Entry 3R7N (X-ray diffraction, 2.33 A resolution); this record covers chains A and B of the 3 polymer chains in the assembly.

[Chain A]
Protein: Caspase-2 subunit p18
Source organism: Homo sapiens
Notes: EC 3.4.22.-
UniProtKB: P42575 (CASP2_HUMAN); numbering as in UniProt (aligned over 175-333)
Amino-acid sequence (160 residues; numbered 174 to 333; the number before each row is that of its first residue):
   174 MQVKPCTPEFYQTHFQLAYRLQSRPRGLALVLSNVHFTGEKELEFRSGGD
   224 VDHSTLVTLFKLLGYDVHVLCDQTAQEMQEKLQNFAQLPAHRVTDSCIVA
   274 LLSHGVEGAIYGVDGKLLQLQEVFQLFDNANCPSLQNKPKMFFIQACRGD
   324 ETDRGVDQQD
Disordered / not traced: 211-215, 333
Differences from the reference sequence: expression tag (174)
Curated features (UniProtKB/Swiss-Prot):
  - active site: His277, Cys320
  - mutagenesis: Cys320 (C320S: Loss of function)
From the paper describing this entry:
  - binding site for Peptide Inhibitor (ACE)DVAD-CHO: Cys320
  - catalytic residues: Cys320

[Chain B]
Protein: Caspase-2 subunit p12
Source organism: Homo sapiens
Notes: EC 3.4.22.-
UniProtKB: P42575 (CASP2_HUMAN); numbering as in UniProt (aligned over 349-452)
Amino-acid sequence (112 residues; each row starts with the number of its first residue):
   349 GKEKLPKMRLPTRSDMICGYACLKGTAAMRNTKRGSWYIEALAQVFSERA
   399 CDMHVADMLVKVNALIKDREGYAPGTEFHRCKEMSEYCSTLCRHLYLFPG
   449 HPPTLEHHHHHH
Disordered / not traced: 349-354, 453-460
Differences from the reference sequence: expression tag (453-460)
Curated features (UniProtKB/Swiss-Prot):
  - natural variant: Gln392 to Thr452 (deletion: In MRT80)
  - mutagenesis: Ala369 (A369T: Loss of function)
From the paper describing this entry:
  - mutagenesis - T380A, Y420A: decreased catalytic activity on Ac-VDVAD-AFC
  - mutagenesis - T380A/Y420A: abolished catalytic activity on pentapeptide substrate

[Chain A / chain B interface]
Contacting residue pairs (130; chain A residue first):
  Met174(A) with Ser395(B)
  Gln175(A) with Ser395(B)
  Val176(A) with Ser395(B); Pro447(B), hydrophobic
  Lys177(A) with Ser395(B); Cys399(B); Pro447(B)
  Pro178(A) with Cys399(B); Pro447(B)
  Cys179(A) with Cys399(B); Phe446(B), hydrophobic; Pro447(B), hydrogen bond (backbone-backbone); His449(B)
  Pro181(A) with His449(B)
  Phe183(A) with Cys399(B); Asp400(B); Tyr444(B), hydrophobic; Phe446(B), hydrophobic
  Tyr184(A) with Phe446(B), hydrophobic; His449(B)
  His187(A) with Tyr444(B)
  Phe188(A) with Phe446(B), hydrophobic
  Gln189(A) with Arg441(B), hydrogen bond (backbone-side chain)
  Leu190(A) with His442(B)
  Ala191(A) with Arg441(B), hydrogen bond (backbone-side chain); His442(B); Tyr444(B), hydrophobic
  Tyr192(A) with Asp363(B), hydrogen bond; Leu439(B); Cys440(B), hydrogen bond (side chain-backbone); Arg441(B); His442(B), hydrogen bond (backbone-backbone)
  Leu194(A) with Leu443(B), hydrophobic; Tyr444(B); Leu445(B), hydrophobic; Phe446(B)
  Gln195(A) with Phe446(B); His449(B), hydrogen bond; Pro450(B)
  Arg199(A) with Leu445(B); Phe446(B), hydrogen bond (side chain-backbone); His449(B), hydrogen bond (side chain-backbone)
  Arg219(A) with Arg378(B); Ser384(B)
  Ser220(A) with Arg378(B), hydrogen bond (backbone-side chain); Asn379(B); Thr380(B), hydrogen bond (side chain-backbone)
  Gly221(A) with Asn379(B); Thr380(B); Gly383(B)
  Val224(A) with Lys381(B); Arg382(B)
  Asp225(A) with Gly383(B); Ser384(B), hydrogen bond; Ile387(B)
  Thr228(A) with Ala391(B)
  Leu229(A) with Ile387(B), hydrophobic
  Leu232(A) with Ala391(B), hydrophobic; Ser395(B)
  Leu236(A) with Ala398(B), hydrophobic; Leu445(B), hydrophobic
  Tyr238(A) with Leu445(B)
  Glu280(A) with Lys372(B)
  Leu293(A) with Tyr368(B), hydrophobic
  Gln294(A) with Arg361(B), hydrogen bond
  Phe297(A) with Arg361(B); Met364(B); Cys366(B), hydrophobic; Tyr368(B)
  Gln298(A) with Arg361(B)
  Phe300(A) with Met364(B)
  Asp301(A) with Thr360(B); Met364(B)
  Asn302(A) with Leu358(B); Pro359(B), hydrogen bond (side chain-backbone); Thr360(B), hydrogen bond (backbone-backbone); Arg361(B); Ser362(B), hydrogen bond
  Ala303(A) with Thr360(B)
  Gln309(A) with Leu358(B)
  Asn310(A) with Leu358(B); Asp363(B)
  Lys311(A) with Asp363(B)
  Pro312(A) with Asp363(B); Leu443(B), hydrophobic
  Lys313(A) with Ser362(B); Asp363(B), hydrogen bond (backbone-backbone); Met364(B); Ile365(B), hydrogen bond (backbone-backbone)
  Met314(A) with Ile365(B); Leu443(B), hydrophobic
  Phe315(A) with Met364(B), hydrophobic; Ile365(B), hydrogen bond (backbone-backbone); Cys366(B); Gly367(B), hydrogen bond (backbone-backbone)
  Phe316(A) with Gly367(B); Leu390(B), hydrophobic; Phe394(B), hydrophobic
  Ile317(A) with Cys366(B), hydrophobic; Gly367(B), hydrogen bond (backbone-backbone); Tyr368(B); Ala369(B), hydrogen bond (backbone-backbone)
  Gln318(A) with Ala369(B); Ala376(B); Ser384(B), hydrogen bond; Tyr386(B); Ile387(B)
  Ala319(A) with Cys370(B)
  Cys320(A) with Thr374(B); Ala375(B), hydrophobic; Ala376(B), hydrogen bond (side chain-backbone)
  Arg321(A) with Tyr368(B); Cys370(B), hydrogen bond (side chain-backbone); Leu371(B); Lys372(B); Gly373(B), hydrogen bond (backbone-backbone); Thr374(B), hydrogen bond (backbone-backbone); Glu434(B), salt bridge
  Gly322(A) with Gly373(B); Thr374(B), hydrogen bond (backbone-backbone); Ala375(B)
  Glu324(A) with Gly373(B); Thr374(B); Ala375(B), hydrogen bond (backbone-backbone)
  Thr325(A) with Glu425(B), hydrogen bond; Phe426(B); Cys429(B)
  Asp326(A) with Cys429(B); Lys430(B), hydrogen bond (backbone-backbone)
  Gly328(A) with Lys430(B)
Also at the interface, not in a pair above, chain A (61 interface residues in all): Thr180, Gly222, Leu275, His277, Asp323, Arg327
Also at the interface, not in a pair above, chain B (56 interface residues in all): Met377, Val403, Leu407, Arg428, Gly448

[Overview]
Chain A and chain B form an interface of 61 and 56 residues respectively, with 31 hydrogen bonds and 1 salt
bridge. Among the polar pairs are Arg321(A)-Glu434(B), Gln189(A)-Arg441(B) and Ala191(A)-Arg441(B). The paper
reports the catalytic residue Cys320(A); T380A and Y420A of chain B reduce catalytic activity on Ac-VDVAD-AFC.
Chain A is Caspase-2 subunit p18 and chain B is Caspase-2 subunit p12, both from Homo sapiens; the structure,
Caspase-2 bound with two copies of Ac-DVAD-CHO, was determined by X-ray diffraction (same publication as 3R5J,
3R6G, 3R6L, 3R7B and 3R7S).
